5VH0 - chains A and B; structure by X-ray diffraction, 2.06 A resolution.

[Chain A (and B)]
Protein: Tetrabrachion
Source organism: Staphylothermus marinus
Notes: chain B of this document is another copy of the same molecule, construct and numbering; everything in this record applies to it too
Reference sequence: Q54436 (Q54436_STAMA); residues 3-52 here correspond to UniProt positions 1238-1287 (UniProt number = residue number + 1235)
Amino-acid sequence (52 residues; each row starts with the number of its first residue):
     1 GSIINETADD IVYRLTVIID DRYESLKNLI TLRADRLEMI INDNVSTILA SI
Not modelled in the structure: 1-3 (chain B: 1-4)
Construct notes: expression tag (1-2)
Residues lining bound ligands:
  - pyrene (8P0), molecule 1: Ile19, Arg22, Tyr23, Leu26
  - pyrene (8P0), molecule 2: Ile30, Arg33, Ala34, Leu37

[Interface between chain A and chain B]
Residue-residue contacts (37):
  Thr7(A) with Ala8(B)
  Ile11(A) with Ala8(B), hydrophobic
  Arg14(A) with Ala8(B); Asp9(B), salt bridge; Val12(B)
  Leu15(A) with Val12(B); Leu15(B), hydrophobic; Thr16(B)
  Ile18(A) with Ile19(B), hydrophobic
  Ile19(A) with Ile19(B), hydrophobic
  Arg22(A) with Ile19(B); Asp20(B), salt bridge; Tyr23(B)
  Ser25(A) with Tyr23(B), hydrogen bond
  Leu26(A) with Tyr23(B), hydrophobic; Lys27(B)
  Leu29(A) with Lys27(B); Ile30(B), hydrophobic
  Ile30(A) with Ile30(B), hydrophobic
  Arg33(A) with Thr31(B); Ala34(B); Asp35(B), salt bridge; Glu38(B), salt bridge
  Arg36(A) with Glu38(B), salt bridge
  Leu37(A) with Leu37(B), hydrophobic; Glu38(B); Ile41(B), hydrophobic
  Ile40(A) with Glu38(B); Asn42(B)
  Ile41(A) with Ile41(B), hydrophobic
  Asn44(A) with Ile41(B); Asn42(B); Val45(B)
  Thr47(A) with Leu49(B)
  Ile48(A) with Ile48(B), hydrophobic; Leu49(B), hydrophobic
  Ser51(A) with Leu49(B)
Also at the interface, not in a pair above, chain A (21 interface residues in all): Ile52
Also at the interface, not in a pair above, chain B (23 interface residues in all): Ile11, Leu26, Ile52

[In short]
The interface between chain A and chain B involves 21 residues on one side and 23 on the other, with 1
hydrogen bond and 5 salt bridges. Among the polar pairs are Arg14(A)-Asp9(B), Arg22(A)-Asp20(B) and
Arg33(A)-Asp35(B). Bound to chain A: pyrene.
Both chains are Tetrabrachion (Staphylothermus marinus). Entry 5VH0 (RHCC in complex with pyrene) was
determined by X-ray diffraction, deposited together with 5VKF.
